Entry 8SS6 (electron microscopy, 3.01 A resolution); this record covers chains B and F of the 6 polymer chains in the assembly.

Chain B:
Protein: Glutamate receptor 2, Voltage-dependent calcium channel gamma-5 subunit chimera
From: Rattus norvegicus
UniProt: chimeric construct of P19491, Q8VHW8: residues 10-826 from P19491 (GRIA2_RAT), isoform P19491-2 positions 25-841 (UniProt number = residue number + 15); residues 832-1035 from Q8VHW8 positions 4-207 (UniProt number = residue number - 828)
Sequence (1026 residues; row label = number of the first residue in the row):
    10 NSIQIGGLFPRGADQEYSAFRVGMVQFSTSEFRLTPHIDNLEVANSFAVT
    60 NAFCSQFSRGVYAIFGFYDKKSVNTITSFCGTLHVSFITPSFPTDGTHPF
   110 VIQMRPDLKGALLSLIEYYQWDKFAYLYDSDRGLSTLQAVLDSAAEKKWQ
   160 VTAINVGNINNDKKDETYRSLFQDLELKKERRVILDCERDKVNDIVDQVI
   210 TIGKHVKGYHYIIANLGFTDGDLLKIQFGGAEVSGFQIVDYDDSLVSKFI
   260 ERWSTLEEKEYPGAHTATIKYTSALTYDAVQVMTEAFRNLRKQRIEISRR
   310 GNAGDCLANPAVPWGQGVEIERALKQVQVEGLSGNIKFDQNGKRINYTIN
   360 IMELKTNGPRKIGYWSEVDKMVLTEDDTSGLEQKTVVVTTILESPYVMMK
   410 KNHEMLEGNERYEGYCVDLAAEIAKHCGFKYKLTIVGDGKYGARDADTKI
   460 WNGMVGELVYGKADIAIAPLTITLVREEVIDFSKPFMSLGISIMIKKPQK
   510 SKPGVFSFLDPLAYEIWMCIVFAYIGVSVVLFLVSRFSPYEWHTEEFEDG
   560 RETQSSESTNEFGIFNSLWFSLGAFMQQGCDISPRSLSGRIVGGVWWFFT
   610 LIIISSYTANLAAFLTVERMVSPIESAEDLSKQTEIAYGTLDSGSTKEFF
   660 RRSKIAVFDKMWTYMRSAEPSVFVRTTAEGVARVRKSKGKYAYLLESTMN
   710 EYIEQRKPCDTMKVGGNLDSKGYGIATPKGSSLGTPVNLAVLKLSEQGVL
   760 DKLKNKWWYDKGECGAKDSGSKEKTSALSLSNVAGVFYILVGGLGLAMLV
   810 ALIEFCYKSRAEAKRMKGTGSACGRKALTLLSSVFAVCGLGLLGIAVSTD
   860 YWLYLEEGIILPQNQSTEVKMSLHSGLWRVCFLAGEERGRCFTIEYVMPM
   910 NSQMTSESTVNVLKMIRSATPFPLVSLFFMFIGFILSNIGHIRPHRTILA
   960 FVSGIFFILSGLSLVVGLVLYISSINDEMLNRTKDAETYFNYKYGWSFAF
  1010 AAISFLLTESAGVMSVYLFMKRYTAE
Not modelled in the structure: 550-568, 776-781, 818-1035
Construct notes: conflict Glu-241 (Asn256 in P19491), Leu-382 (Val397 in P19491), Glu-384 (Gly405 in P19491), Asp-385 (Asn406 in P19491), Gln-392 (Asn413 in P19491), Ser-754 (Asn775 in P19491), Val-758 (Leu779 in P19491); linker (827-831)
Swiss-Prot annotation at these positions:
  - glycosylation: Asn-355 (N-linked (GlcNAc...) asparagine)
Disulfide bonds: Cys-63/Cys-315, Cys-718/Cys-773
Residues lining bound ligands:
  - 6ZP (2-(6'-oxo-1'-phenyl[1',6'-dihydro[2,3'-bipyridine]]-5'-yl)benzonitrile), molecule 1: Lys-509, Ser-510, Lys-511, Pro-512, Ser-516, Phe-517, Asp-519, Pro-520, Tyr-616, Asn-619, Leu-620, Phe-623, Leu-624, Leu-787, Asn-791
  - 6ZP, molecule 2: Thr-784, Ser-785, Ala-786
  - spermidine (SPD): Gln-586, Gln-587, Gly-588, Cys-589
  - ZK1 ({[7-morpholin-4-yl-2,3-dioxo-6-(trifluoromethyl)-3,4-dihydroquinoxalin-1(2H)-yl]methyl}phosphonic acid): Glu-402, Tyr-405, Tyr-450, Pro-478, Leu-479, Thr-480, Arg-485, Gly-653, Ser-654, Thr-686, Glu-705, Thr-707, Met-708, Tyr-732

Chain F:
Protein: Protein cornichon homolog 2
From: Homo sapiens
UniProt: Q6PI25 (CNIH2_HUMAN); residues 1-160 here = UniProt positions 1-160
Sequence (160 residues; each row starts with the number of its first residue):
     1 MAFTFAAFCYMLTLVLCASLIFFVIWHIIAFDELRTDFKNPIDQGNPARA
    51 RERLKNIERICCLLRKLVVPEYSIHGLFCLMFLCAAEWVTLGLNIPLLFY
   101 HLWRYFHRPADGSEVMYDAVSIMNADILNYCQKESWCKLAFYLLSFFYYL
   151 YSMVYTLVSF
Not modelled in the structure: 1, 38-55, 160

How chain B and chain F interact:
Contacting residue pairs (19; chain B residue first):
  Met-527(B) / Phe-5(F)  hydrophobic
  Cys-528(B) / Phe-5(F)  hydrophobic
  Cys-528(B) / Phe-8(F)
  Phe-531(B) / Phe-5(F)  hydrophobic
  Phe-531(B) / Leu-12(F)
  Phe-531(B) / Leu-80(F)
  Phe-531(B) / Cys-84(F)  hydrophobic
  Ala-532(B) / Phe-8(F)  hydrophobic
  Ile-534(B) / Leu-77(F)  hydrophobic
  Gly-535(B) / Leu-12(F)
  Val-538(B) / Leu-16(F)  hydrophobic
  Val-538(B) / Ile-74(F)  hydrophobic
  Val-539(B) / Leu-16(F)  hydrophobic
  Leu-542(B) / Phe-23(F)  hydrophobic
  Leu-542(B) / Ile-74(F)  hydrophobic
  Arg-545(B) / Lys-66(F)  hydrogen bond (side chain-backbone)
  Arg-545(B) / Pro-70(F)
  Phe-546(B) / Phe-23(F)  hydrophobic
  Phe-546(B) / Leu-67(F)  hydrophobic
Interface residues without a listed pair, chain B (13 interface residues in all): Glu-524, Phe-541
Interface residues without a listed pair, chain F (15 interface residues in all): Cys-9, Ser-19, Met-81

Overview:
The interface between chain B and chain F involves 13 residues on one side and 15 on the other, with 1
hydrogen bond. Its one hydrogen-bonded contact is Arg-545(B)/Lys-66(F). Chain B binds compound 6ZP, compound
ZK1 and spermidine.
Chain B is Glutamate receptor 2, Voltage-dependent calcium channel gamma-5 subunit chimera (Rattus norvegicus)
and chain F is Protein cornichon homolog 2 (Homo sapiens); the structure, Structure of AMPA receptor GluA2
complex with auxiliary subunits TARP gamma-5 and cornichon-2 bound to competitive ..., was determined by
electron microscopy (same publication as 8SS2, 8SS3, 8SS4, 8SS7, 8SSA and 8SSB).
